5L64 - chains N and a of the 28 polymer chains in the assembly; structure by X-ray diffraction, 2.70 A resolution.

== Chain N ==
Protein: Proteasome subunit beta type-1
From: Saccharomyces cerevisiae (strain ATCC 204508 / S288c)
Notes: EC 3.4.25.1
Reference sequence: P38624 (PSB1_YEAST); residues 1-196 here correspond to UniProt positions 20-215 (UniProt number = residue number + 19)
Chain sequence (196 residues; numbered 1 to 196; the number before each row is that of its first residue):
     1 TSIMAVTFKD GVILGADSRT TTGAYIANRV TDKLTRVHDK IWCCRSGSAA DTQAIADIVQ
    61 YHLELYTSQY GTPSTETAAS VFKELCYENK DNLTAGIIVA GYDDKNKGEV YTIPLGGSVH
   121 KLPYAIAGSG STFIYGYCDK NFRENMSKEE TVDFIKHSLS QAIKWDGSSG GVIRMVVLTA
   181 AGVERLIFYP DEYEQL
Ion coordination: Mg2+: Ile163, Ser169
Curated features (UniProtKB/Swiss-Prot):
  - active site: Thr1 (Nucleophile)

== Chain a ==
Protein: Proteasome subunit beta type-7
From: Saccharomyces cerevisiae (strain ATCC 204508 / S288c)
Notes: EC 3.4.25.1
Reference sequence: P30657 (PSB7_YEAST); residues -12 to 233 here correspond to UniProt positions 21-266 (UniProt number = residue number + 33)
Chain sequence (246 residues; each row starts with the number of its first residue; numbers below 1 keep their minus sign (Thr-12 is residue -12)):
   -12 TQIANAGASP MVNTQQPIVT GTSVISMKYD NGVIIAADNL GSYGSLLRFN GVERLIPVGD
    48 NTVVGISGDI SDMQHIERLL KDLVTENAYD NPLADAEEAL EPSYIFEYLA TVMYQRRSKM
   108 NPLWNAIIVA GVQSNGDQFL RYVNLLGVTY SSPTLATGFG AHMANPLLRK VVDRESDIPK
   168 TTVQVAEEAI VNAMRVLYYR DARSSRNFSL AIIDKNTGLT FKKNLQVENM KWDFAKDIKG
   228 YGTQKI
Disordered / not traced: -12 to 0

== How chain N and chain a interact ==
Pairs across the interface (62; chain N residue first):
  Arg19(N) - Ala189(a)
  Thr21(N) - Ala189(a)
  Ala24(N) - Phe146(a)  hydrophobic
  Ala24(N) - Arg187(a)
  Ala24(N) - Asp188(a)
  Ala24(N) - Ala189(a)  hydrogen bond (backbone-backbone)
  Tyr25(N) - Phe146(a)
  Tyr25(N) - Arg187(a)
  Ile26(N) - Tyr186(a)
  Ile26(N) - Arg187(a)  hydrogen bond (backbone-backbone)
  Ile26(N) - Asp188(a)
  Ile26(N) - Ala189(a)
  Ala27(N) - Arg187(a)  hydrogen bond (backbone-side chain)
  Asn28(N) - Arg187(a)
  Arg29(N) - Tyr186(a)
  Arg29(N) - Arg187(a)
  Arg29(N) - Lys218(a)  hydrogen bond (side chain-backbone)
  Arg29(N) - Trp219(a)
  Arg29(N) - Phe221(a)
  Val30(N) - Phe221(a)  hydrophobic
  Val30(N) - Ala222(a)  hydrophobic
  Val30(N) - Ile225(a)  hydrophobic
  Asp32(N) - Lys226(a)
  Asp32(N) - Gly227(a)  hydrogen bond (side chain-backbone)
  Asp32(N) - Gln231(a)
  Leu34(N) - Gln231(a)
  Thr35(N) - Tyr228(a)
  Thr35(N) - Gln231(a)
  Arg36(N) - Gln231(a)  hydrogen bond (backbone-side chain)
  Arg36(N) - Ile233(a)
  Trp42(N) - Gln231(a)
  Trp42(N) - Ile233(a)
  Arg45(N) - Tyr228(a)
  Gln53(N) - Tyr228(a)  hydrogen bond (backbone-side chain)
  Ala56(N) - Tyr228(a)
  Asp57(N) - Tyr228(a)  hydrogen bond
  Phe133(N) - Leu33(a)  hydrophobic
  Lys164(N) - Leu34(a)
  Trp165(N) - Ser32(a)
  Trp165(N) - Leu33(a)
  Trp165(N) - Leu34(a)  hydrogen bond (backbone-backbone)
  Trp165(N) - Arg35(a)
  Asp166(N) - Ser32(a)
  Gly167(N) - Ser32(a)  hydrogen bond (backbone-backbone)
  Gly167(N) - Leu34(a)
  Gly167(N) - Ala189(a)
  Gly171(N) - Trp219(a)
  Val172(N) - Trp219(a)  hydrophobic
  Arg174(N) - Ala222(a)  hydrogen bond (side chain-backbone)
  Arg174(N) - Ile225(a)
  Arg185(N) - Lys226(a)
  Arg185(N) - Gln231(a)
  Arg185(N) - Ile233(a)  hydrogen bond (side chain-backbone)
  Ile187(N) - Ala222(a)
  Ile187(N) - Lys223(a)
  Tyr189(N) - Trp219(a)
  Tyr189(N) - Asp220(a)
  Tyr189(N) - Lys223(a)
  Pro190(N) - Trp219(a)
  Asp191(N) - Arg193(a)  salt bridge
  Glu194(N) - Tyr185(a)  hydrogen bond
  Glu194(N) - Arg193(a)  salt bridge
Other interface residues (no listed pair), chain N (34 interface residues in all): Ile163, Ser168
Other interface residues (no listed pair), chain a (27 interface residues in all): Asn37, Met150, Arg190, Met217

== Summary ==
34 residues of chain N face 27 of chain a across their interface, with 13 hydrogen bonds and 2 salt bridges.
Among the polar pairs are Asp191(N)-Arg193(a), Glu194(N)-Arg193(a) and Ala27(N)-Arg187(a). Curated annotation
(UniProt) lists active-site residue Thr1(N) on chain N.
Here chain N is Proteasome subunit beta type-1 and chain a is Proteasome subunit beta type-7, both from
Saccharomyces cerevisiae (strain ATCC 204508 / S288c). Entry 5L64 (Yeast 20S proteasome with human beta5c
(1-138) and human beta6 (97-111; 118-133) in complex with epoxyketone ...) was determined by X-ray
diffraction, deposited together with 5L52, 5L54, 5L55, 5L5A, 5L5B, 5L5D and 30 further entries.
